PDB entry 8TMM | electron microscopy, 3.40 A resolution | chains C and D of the 9 polymer chains in the assembly

Chain C (and D):
Molecule: Cobalt/magnesium transport protein CorA
Organism: Thermotoga maritima
Notes: chain D of this document is another copy of the same molecule, construct and numbering; everything in this record applies to it too
UniProtKB: Q9WZ31 (CORA_THEMA); residue numbers follow UniProt; this construct covers 1-351
Chain sequence (373 residues; each row starts with the number of its first residue; numbers below 1 keep their minus sign (Met-21 is residue -21)):
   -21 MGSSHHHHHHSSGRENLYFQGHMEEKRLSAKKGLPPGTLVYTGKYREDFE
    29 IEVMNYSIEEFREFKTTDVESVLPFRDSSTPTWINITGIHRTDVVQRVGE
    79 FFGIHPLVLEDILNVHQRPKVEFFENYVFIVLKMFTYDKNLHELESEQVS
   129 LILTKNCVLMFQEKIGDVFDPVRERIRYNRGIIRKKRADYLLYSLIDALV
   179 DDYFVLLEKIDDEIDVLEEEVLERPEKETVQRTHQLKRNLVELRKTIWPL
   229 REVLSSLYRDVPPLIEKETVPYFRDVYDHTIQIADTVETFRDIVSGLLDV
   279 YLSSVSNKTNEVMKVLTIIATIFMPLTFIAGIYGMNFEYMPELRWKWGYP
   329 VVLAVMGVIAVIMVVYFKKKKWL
Unresolved in the structure: -21 to 16 (chain D: -21 to 0)
Differences from the reference sequence: initiating methionine (-21); expression tag (-20 to 0)
Swiss-Prot annotation at these positions:
  - motif: Gly312 to Asn314 (Probable selectivity filter)
  - site: Asn288 (Essential for ion permeation), Leu294 (Important for closing the ion permeation pathway in the closed state), Thr295 (Threonine that confers selectivity for Co(2+) transport)
  - mutagenesis: Asp89 (D89F/K: Decreases ion transport), Asp253 (D253K: Increases protein stability. Decreases ion transport), Leu280 (L280A: Decreases ion transport), Asn288 (N288L: Abolishes Co(2+) uptake), Met291 (M291A: No effect on ion transport), Leu294 (L294A/V: Increases ion transport by suppression of an obstruction in the transmembrane ion permeation pathway), Thr295 (T295L: Strongly reduces Co(2+) uptake. Abolishes Co(2+) uptake; when associated with L-299; T295M: Strongly reduces Co(2+) uptake ...), Thr299 (T299L: Reduces Co(2+) uptake. Abolishes Co(2+) uptake; when associated with L-295; T299M: No effect on Co(2+) uptake; T299S: Abolishes Co(2+) uptake), Pro303 (P303A/G/I: Increases ion transport by suppression of a kink in the transmembrane ion permeation pathway), Thr305 (T305L: Abolishes Co(2+) uptake), Ile310 (I310A: Increases ion transport), Tyr311 (Y311A: Abolishes pentamerization. Abolishes ion transport; Y311F: No effect on pentamerization. No effect on ion transport), 7 further mutagenesis entries in UniProt

Interface between chain C and chain D:
Contacting residue pairs (64; chain C residue first):
  Asp179(C) with Lys10(D), salt bridge
  Phe182(C) with Lys10(D)
  Tyr236(C) with Glu3(D)
  Pro249(C) with Arg5(D)
  Arg252(C) with Glu3(D), salt bridge; Arg5(D); Leu6(D)
  Asp256(C) with Ser7(D), hydrogen bond; Ala8(D)
  His257(C) with Ala8(D), hydrogen bond (side chain-backbone); Lys10(D)
  Gln260(C) with Lys9(D)
  Asp277(C) with His212(D), salt bridge; Arg216(D), salt bridge
  Val278(C) with Gln209(D); His212(D); Arg216(D)
  Ser281(C) with Val208(D); His212(D), hydrogen bond; Leu276(D)
  Ser284(C) with Leu280(D); Val283(D)
  Asn285(C) with Pro203(D); Val208(D); Tyr279(D), hydrogen bond; Val283(D)
  Asn288(C) with Val283(D); Lys286(D); Thr287(D), hydrogen bond
  Met291(C) with Thr287(D); Val290(D), hydrophobic
  Lys292(C) with Lys286(D)
  Leu294(C) with Leu294(D)
  Thr295(C) with Val290(D); Val293(D); Leu294(D)
  Ala298(C) with Ile297(D)
  Thr299(C) with Ile297(D)
  Met302(C) with Ala298(D), hydrophobic
  Pro303(C) with Phe301(D), hydrophobic
  Phe306(C) with Leu304(D), hydrophobic; Thr305(D); Met334(D), hydrophobic
  Gly309(C) with Ala308(D)
  Ile310(C) with Ala308(D), hydrophobic; Tyr327(D); Met334(D), hydrophobic
  Met313(C) with Tyr327(D)
  Asn314(C) with Tyr311(D); Gly312(D); Met313(D), hydrogen bond (side chain-backbone); Asn314(D), hydrogen bond
  Phe315(C) with Tyr311(D), hydrophobic; Glu320(D); Tyr327(D), hydrophobic
  Glu316(C) with Glu320(D); Leu321(D), hydrogen bond (side chain-backbone); Arg322(D)
  Tyr317(C) with Trp325(D), hydrophobic
  Pro319(C) with Trp325(D), hydrophobic; Tyr327(D), hydrophobic
  Trp350(C) with Lys286(D); Glu289(D); Val290(D), hydrophobic
Other interface residues (no listed pair), chain C (38 interface residues in all): Asp253, Gly274, Ser282, Gly312, Phe345, Lys348
Other interface residues (no listed pair), chain D (44 interface residues in all): Glu204, Lys205, Met291, Met318, Gly326, Val330

Overview:
Chain C and chain D form an interface of 38 and 44 residues respectively, with 8 hydrogen bonds and 4 salt
bridges. Among the polar pairs are Asp179(C)-Lys10(D), Arg252(C)-Glu3(D) and Asp277(C)-His212(D). UniProt
lists 19 mutagenesis sites on chain C.
Both chains are Cobalt/magnesium transport protein CorA (Thermotoga maritima). Entry 8TMM (Cryo-EM structure
of magnesium depleted CorA in complex with conformation-specific synthetic antibody C18, State MGD-2A) was
determined by electron microscopy.
